1MCT - chains A and I; structure by X-ray diffraction, 1.60 A resolution.

== Chain A ==
Protein: Beta-trypsin
Source organism: Sus scrofa
Notes: EC 3.4.21.4
UniProtKB: P00761 (TRYP_PIG); the construct lacks a stretch of the UniProt sequence and is renumbered around it, so the offset changes along the chain: 16-34 = UniProt 9-27; 37-67 = UniProt 28-58; 69-125 = UniProt 59-115; 127-130 = UniProt 116-119; 5 more segments
Sequence (223 residues; numbered 16 to 245 plus 3 insertion-coded residues; 10 numbers in that range are skipped by the numbering (no residue carries them; nothing is unmodelled there); the number before each row is that of its first residue):
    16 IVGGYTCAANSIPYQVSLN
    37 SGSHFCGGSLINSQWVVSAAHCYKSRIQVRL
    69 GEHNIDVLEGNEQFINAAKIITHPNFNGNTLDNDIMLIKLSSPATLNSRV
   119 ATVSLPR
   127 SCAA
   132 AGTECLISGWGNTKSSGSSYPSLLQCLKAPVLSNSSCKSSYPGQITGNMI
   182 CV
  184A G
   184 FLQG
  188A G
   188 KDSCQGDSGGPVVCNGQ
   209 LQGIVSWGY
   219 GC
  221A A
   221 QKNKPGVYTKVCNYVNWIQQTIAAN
Differences from the reference sequence: conflict Asn-165 (Asp153 in P00761), Gln-186 (Glu175 in P00761)
Swiss-Prot annotation at these positions:
  - active site (Charge relay system): His-57, Asp-102, Ser-195
  - binding site (Ca(2+)): Glu-70, Asn-72, Val-75, Glu-80
  - site: Asp-189 (Required for specificity)
Cystine bridges: Cys-22/Cys-157, Cys-42/Cys-58, Cys-128/Cys-232, Cys-136/Cys-201, Cys-168/Cys-182, Cys-191/Cys-220
Ion coordination: Ca2+: Glu-70, Asn-72, Val-75, Glu-77, Glu-80

== Chain I ==
Protein: Trypsin inhibitor A
Source organism: Momordica charantia
UniProtKB: P30709 (ITRA_MOMCH); residue numbers follow UniProt; this construct covers 1-28
Sequence (28 residues; numbered 1 to 28; the number before each row is that of its first residue):
     1 RICPRIWMECTRDSDCMAKCICVAGHCG
Differences from the reference sequence: conflict Ile-2 (Ser in P30709)
Swiss-Prot annotation at these positions:
  - site: Arg-5, Ile-6 (Reactive bond)
Cystine bridges: Cys-3/Cys-20, Cys-10/Cys-22, Cys-16/Cys-27

== Interface between chain A and chain I ==
Contacting residue pairs (43; chain A residue first):
  Ser-39(A) with Trp-7(I)
  His-40(A) with Trp-7(I)
  Phe-41(A) with Ile-6(I); Trp-7(I), hydrogen bond (backbone-backbone)
  Cys-42(A) with Ile-6(I), hydrophobic
  His-57(A) with Pro-4(I); Arg-5(I); Ile-6(I); Met-17(I)
  Leu-99(A) with Ile-2(I), hydrophobic; Pro-4(I), hydrophobic
  Tyr-151(A) with Trp-7(I)
  Gln-175(A) with Ile-2(I); Lys-19(I)
  Asp-189(A) with Arg-5(I), salt bridge
  Ser-190(A) with Arg-5(I), hydrogen bond
  Cys-191(A) with Arg-5(I)
  Gln-192(A) with Cys-3(I); Pro-4(I); Arg-5(I); Ile-6(I); Cys-27(I)
  Gly-193(A) with Arg-5(I), hydrogen bond (backbone-backbone); Ile-6(I); Trp-7(I)
  Asp-194(A) with Arg-5(I), hydrogen bond (backbone-backbone)
  Ser-195(A) with Arg-5(I), hydrogen bond (side chain-backbone); Ile-6(I), hydrogen bond (side chain-backbone)
  Ser-214(A) with Pro-4(I); Arg-5(I), hydrogen bond (backbone-backbone)
  Trp-215(A) with Ile-2(I), hydrophobic; Cys-3(I); Pro-4(I), hydrophobic; Arg-5(I)
  Gly-216(A) with Arg-1(I); Cys-3(I), hydrogen bond (backbone-backbone); Arg-5(I)
  Tyr-217(A) with Arg-1(I); Ile-2(I); Lys-19(I), hydrogen bond
  Gly-219(A) with Arg-5(I), hydrogen bond (backbone-side chain)
  Cys-220(A) with Arg-5(I)
  Gly-226(A) with Arg-5(I)
Interface residues without a listed pair, chain A (25 interface residues in all): Cys-58, Thr-98, Val-213
Interface residues without a listed pair, chain I (11 interface residues in all): Gly-28

== Summary ==
Chain A and chain I form an interface of 25 and 11 residues respectively, with 10 hydrogen bonds and 1 salt
bridge. Polar pairs include Asp-189(A)/Arg-5(I), Ser-190(A)/Arg-5(I) and Ser-195(A)/Arg-5(I). From UniProt: 3
active-site residues and 4 Ca2+-binding residues on chain A.
Here chain A is Beta-trypsin (Sus scrofa) and chain I is Trypsin inhibitor A (Momordica charantia). Entry 1MCT
(The refined 1.6 angstroms resolution crystal structure of the complex formed between porcine beta-trypsin and
mcti-a ...) was determined by X-ray diffraction.
